Entry 1IC7 (X-ray diffraction, 2.10 A resolution); this record covers chains H and Y of the 3 polymer chains in the assembly.

[Chain H]
Molecule: IGG1 fab chain H
Source organism: Mus musculus
UniProt: P01823 (HV47_MOUSE); residues 1-114 here = UniProt positions 1-114
Chain sequence (114 residues; each row starts with the number of its first residue):
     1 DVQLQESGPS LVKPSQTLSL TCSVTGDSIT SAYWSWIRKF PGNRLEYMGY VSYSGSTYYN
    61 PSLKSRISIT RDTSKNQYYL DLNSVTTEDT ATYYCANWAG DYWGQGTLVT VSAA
Differences from the reference sequence: engineered mutation Ala32 (Asp in P01823), Ala99 (Asp in P01823)
Cystine bridges: Cys22-Cys95

[Chain Y]
Molecule: Lysozyme C
Source organism: Gallus gallus
Notes: EC 3.2.1.17
UniProt: P00698 (LYSC_CHICK); residues 1-129 here correspond to UniProt positions 19-147 (UniProt number = residue number + 18)
Chain sequence (129 residues; numbered 1 to 129; the number before each row is that of its first residue):
     1 KVFGRCELAA AMKRHGLDNY RGYSLGNWVC AAKFESNFNT QATNRNTDGS TDYGILQINS
    61 RWWCNDGRTP GSRNLCNIPC SALLSSDITA SVNCAKKIVS DGNGMNAWVA WRNRCKGTDV
   121 QAWIRGCRL
Cystine bridges: Cys6-Cys127, Cys30-Cys115, Cys64-Cys80, Cys76-Cys94
UniProt features mapped onto this chain:
  - active site: Glu35, Asp52
  - binding site (substrate): Asp101

[Interface between chain H and chain Y]
Residue-residue contacts - 25 pairs, chain H then chain Y:
  Thr30(H) with Leu75(Y)
  Ser31(H) with Arg73(Y), hydrogen bond (side chain-backbone); Leu75(Y)
  Ala32(H) with Leu75(Y)
  Tyr33(H) with Trp63(Y); Lys97(Y), hydrogen bond (side chain-backbone); Ile98(Y); Asp101(Y)
  Tyr50(H) with Arg21(Y), hydrogen bond; Ser100(Y), hydrogen bond (side chain-backbone)
  Ser52(H) with Asp101(Y), hydrogen bond; Gly102(Y)
  Tyr53(H) with Trp63(Y), hydrophobic; Leu75(Y), hydrophobic; Asp101(Y)
  Ser54(H) with Asp101(Y), hydrogen bond; Asn103(Y)
  Ser56(H) with Asp101(Y), hydrogen bond; Gly102(Y), hydrogen bond (side chain-backbone)
  Tyr58(H) with Arg21(Y); Ser100(Y); Asp101(Y); Gly102(Y)
  Trp98(H) with Lys97(Y); Ser100(Y)
Other interface residues (no listed pair), chain H (12 interface residues in all): Ala99
Other interface residues (no listed pair), chain Y (13 interface residues in all): Tyr20, Trp62, Lys96

[Overview]
12 residues of chain H and 13 residues of chain Y are in contact; the contacts include 8 hydrogen bonds. Polar
pairs include Ser31(H)-Arg73(Y), Tyr33(H)-Lys97(Y) and Tyr50(H)-Arg21(Y). From UniProt: active-site residues
Glu35(Y) and Asp52(Y) and substrate-binding residue Asp101(Y) on chain Y.
Here chain H is IGG1 fab chain H (Mus musculus) and chain Y is Lysozyme C (Gallus gallus). Entry 1IC7 (Crystal
structure of hyhel-10 fv mutant(hd32a99a)-hen lysozyme complex) was determined by X-ray diffraction together
with 1IC4 and 1IC5 from the same study.
